6QLF - chains L and N of the 8 polymer chains in the assembly; structure by electron microscopy, 3.45 A resolution.

[Chain L]
Molecule: Inner kinetochore subunit IML3
From: Saccharomyces cerevisiae
Reference sequence: P38265 (CENPL_YEAST); residue numbers follow UniProt; this construct covers 1-245
Sequence (245 residues; each row starts with the number of its first residue):
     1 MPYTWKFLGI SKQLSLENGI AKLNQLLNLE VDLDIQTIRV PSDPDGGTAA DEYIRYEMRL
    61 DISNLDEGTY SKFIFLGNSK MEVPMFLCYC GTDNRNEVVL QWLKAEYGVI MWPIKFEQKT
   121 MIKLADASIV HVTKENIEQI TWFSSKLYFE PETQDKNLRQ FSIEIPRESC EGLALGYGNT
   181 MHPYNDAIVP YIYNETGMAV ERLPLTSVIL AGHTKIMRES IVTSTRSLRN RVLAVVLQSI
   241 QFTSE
Not modelled in the structure: 1, 243-245

[Chain N]
Molecule: Inner kinetochore subunit CHL4
From: Saccharomyces cerevisiae
Reference sequence: P38907 (CENPN_YEAST); residues 1-458 here = UniProt positions 1-458
Sequence (464 residues; each row starts with the number of its first residue):
     1 MSNELRLEDN YVPTSDTLVV FKQLMKLPVT VLYDLTLSWF AKFGGSFDGD IYLLTETLDL
    61 LIEKGVRRNV IVNRILYVYW PDGLNVFQLA EIDCHLMISK PEKFKWLPSK ALRGDGKPYV
   121 VKLQPAKFIE NLQTDLAKIY HCHVYMFKHP SLPVLITRIQ LFDSNNLFLS TPNIGSINKE
   181 SLYNKLDKFQ GKPLISRRPY YVAFPLNSPI IFHSVDKDIY ARLVLQSISR TISERETIIF
   241 KPVQKIPVKS IHNIMTLLGP SRFAESMGPW ECYASANFER SPLHDYKKHQ GLTGKKVMVR
   301 EFDDSFLNDD ENFYGKEEPE IRRLRLEKNM IKFKGSANGV MDQKYNDLKE FNEHVHNIRN
   361 GKKNEDSGEP VYISRYSSLV PIEKVGFTLK NEINSRIITI KLKFNGNDIF GGLHELCDKN
   421 LINIDKVPGW LAGENGSFSG TIMNGDFQRE QVAKGGLLEN LYFQ
Not modelled in the structure: 1-4, 47-50, 81-82, 166-192, 310-316, 338-373, 452-464
Sequence notes: expression tag (459-464)
Reported in the primary citation:
  - mutagenesis - K22S/K26S/R67S/K100S/K103S/K105S/R198S/K217S/K245S/K249S/K384S/K401S/K403S: decreased growth
  - mutagenesis - K22S/K26S/R67S/K100S/K103S/K105S/R198S/K217S/K245S/K249S/K384S/K401S/K403S: decreased binding to Cenp-A nucleosome

[Interface between chain L and chain N]
Pairs across the interface (62):
  E152(L) - K419(N)  hydrogen bond (backbone-side chain)
  T153(L) - E415(N)
  Q154(L) - Y376(N)
  Q154(L) - E415(N)  hydrogen bond (backbone-side chain)
  K156(L) - N407(N)
  N157(L) - G406(N)
  N157(L) - N407(N)  hydrogen bond (backbone-backbone)
  N157(L) - D408(N)  hydrogen bond (backbone-backbone)
  N157(L) - G412(N)
  L158(L) - N405(N)
  L158(L) - D408(N)
  L158(L) - G412(N)
  L158(L) - L416(N)  hydrophobic
  R159(L) - N405(N)  hydrogen bond (backbone-backbone)
  R159(L) - G406(N)
  R159(L) - N407(N)  hydrogen bond
  Q160(L) - F404(N)
  Q160(L) - N405(N)  hydrogen bond (backbone-backbone)
  F161(L) - K403(N)
  F161(L) - F404(N)  hydrophobic
  S162(L) - K401(N)
  S162(L) - K403(N)  hydrogen bond (backbone-backbone)
  E164(L) - I400(N)
  E164(L) - K401(N)  hydrogen bond (backbone-backbone)
  I165(L) - I400(N)  hydrophobic
  P166(L) - T399(N)
  S169(L) - I398(N)
  S169(L) - T399(N)  hydrogen bond (side chain-backbone)
  G172(L) - R396(N)  hydrogen bond (backbone-side chain)
  L173(L) - I398(N)  hydrophobic
  L175(L) - R396(N)
  G176(L) - N394(N)
  G176(L) - R396(N)
  Y191(L) - N391(N)
  Y191(L) - I393(N)  hydrophobic
  Y191(L) - I398(N)
  Y191(L) - I400(N)  hydrophobic
  Y193(L) - F306(N)
  Y193(L) - L307(N)  hydrophobic
  Y193(L) - N423(N)  hydrogen bond
  Y193(L) - K426(N)
  N194(L) - K426(N)
  E195(L) - L389(N)
  E195(L) - N391(N)  hydrogen bond
  E195(L) - P428(N)
  T196(L) - L402(N)
  T196(L) - K426(N)
  T196(L) - V427(N)
  T196(L) - P428(N)
  T196(L) - L431(N)
  G197(L) - I422(N)
  G197(L) - N423(N)  hydrogen bond (backbone-backbone)
  G197(L) - K426(N)
  M198(L) - L402(N)  hydrophobic
  M198(L) - I422(N)  hydrophobic
  A199(L) - L421(N)
  R202(L) - F306(N)  hydrogen bond (side chain-backbone)
  R202(L) - L307(N)
  R202(L) - N420(N)
  R202(L) - L421(N)
  L203(L) - L416(N)  hydrophobic
  L203(L) - L421(N)  hydrophobic
Also at the interface, not in a pair above, chain L (32 interface residues in all): P151, D155, I163, P204
Also at the interface, not in a pair above, chain N (39 interface residues in all): N308, D309, S374, I397, I409, G411, L413, W430

[Summary]
32 residues of chain L and 39 residues of chain N are in contact; the contacts include 15 hydrogen bonds.
Polar contacts include E152(L)-K419(N), Q154(L)-E415(N) and R159(L)-N407(N). From the paper:
K22S/K26S/R67S/K100S/K103S/K105S/R198S/K217S/K245S/K249S/K384S/K401S/K403S of chain N reduce growth;
K22S/K26S/R67S/K100S/K103S/K105S/R198S/K217S/K245S/K249S/K384S/K401S/K403S of chain N reduce binding to Cenp-A
nucleosome.
Here chain L is Inner kinetochore subunit IML3 and chain N is Inner kinetochore subunit CHL4, both from
Saccharomyces cerevisiae. Entry 6QLF (Structure of inner kinetochore CCAN complex with mask1) was determined
by electron microscopy, deposited together with 6QLD and 6QLE.
